PDB entry 7K79 | electron microscopy, 4.00 A resolution | chains L and N of the 4 polymer chains in the assembly

Chain L:
Name: Centromere DNA-binding protein complex CBF3 subunit B
Source organism: Saccharomyces cerevisiae (strain ATCC 204508 / S288c)
Reference sequence: P40969 (CBF3B_YEAST); residues 1-608 here = UniProt positions 1-608
Sequence (620 residues; each row starts with the number of its first residue):
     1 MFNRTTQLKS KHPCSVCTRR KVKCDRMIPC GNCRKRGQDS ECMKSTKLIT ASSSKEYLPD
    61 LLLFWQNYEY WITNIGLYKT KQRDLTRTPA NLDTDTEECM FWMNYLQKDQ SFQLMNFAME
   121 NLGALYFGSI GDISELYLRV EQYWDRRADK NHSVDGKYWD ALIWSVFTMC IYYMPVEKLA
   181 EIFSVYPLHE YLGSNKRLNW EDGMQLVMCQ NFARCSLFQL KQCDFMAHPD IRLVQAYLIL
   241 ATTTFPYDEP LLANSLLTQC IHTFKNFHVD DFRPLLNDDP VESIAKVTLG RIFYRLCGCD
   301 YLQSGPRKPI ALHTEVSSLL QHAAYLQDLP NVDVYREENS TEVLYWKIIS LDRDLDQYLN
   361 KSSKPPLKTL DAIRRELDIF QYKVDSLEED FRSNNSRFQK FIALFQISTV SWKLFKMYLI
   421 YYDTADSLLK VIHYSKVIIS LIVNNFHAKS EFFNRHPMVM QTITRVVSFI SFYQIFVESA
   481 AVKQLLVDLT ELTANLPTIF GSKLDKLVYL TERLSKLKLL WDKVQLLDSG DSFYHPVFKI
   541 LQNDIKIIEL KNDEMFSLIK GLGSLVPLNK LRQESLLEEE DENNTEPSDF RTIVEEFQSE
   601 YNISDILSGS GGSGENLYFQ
Unresolved in the structure: 1-53, 321-330, 569-588, 609-620
Disulfides: Cys-99/Cys-215
Sequence notes: expression tag (609-620)
Swiss-Prot annotation at these positions:
  - DNA-binding region: Cys-14 to Cys-42 (Zn(2)-C6 fungal-type)
  - modified residue: Ser-575 (Phosphoserine)

Chain N:
Name: Suppressor of kinetochore protein 1
Source organism: Saccharomyces cerevisiae (strain ATCC 204508 / S288c)
Reference sequence: P52286 (SKP1_YEAST); residues 1-194 here = UniProt positions 1-194
Sequence (194 residues; each row starts with the number of its first residue):
     1 MVTSNVVLVS GEGERFTVDK KIAERSLLLK NYLNDMHDSN LQNNSDSESD SDSETNHKSK
    61 DNNNGDDDDE DDDEIVMPVP NVRSSVLQKV IEWAEHHRDS NFPDEDDDDS RKSAPVDSWD
   121 REFLKVDQEM LYEIILAANY LNIKPLLDAG CKVVAEMIRG RSPEEIRRTF NIVNDFTPEE
   181 EAAIRRENEW AEDR
Unresolved in the structure: 1-3, 36-73, 193-194

Interface between chain L and chain N:
Pairs across the interface - 20 pairs, chain L then chain N:
  Arg-374(L) with Asn-142(N), hydrogen bond
  Arg-375(L) with Glu-105(N), salt bridge; Asp-106(N), salt bridge
  Gln-381(L) with Lys-30(N)
  Leu-404(L) with Asn-34(N)
  Ala-425(L) with Leu-136(N), hydrophobic; Asn-139(N)
  Asp-426(L) with Asn-81(N), hydrogen bond; Asn-139(N); Tyr-140(N)
  Leu-429(L) with Pro-80(N), hydrophobic; Asn-81(N); Tyr-140(N)
  Lys-430(L) with Leu-28(N)
  His-433(L) with Tyr-32(N); Met-77(N)
  Tyr-434(L) with Leu-28(N); Asn-31(N), hydrogen bond
  Lys-436(L) with Tyr-32(N), hydrogen bond
  Leu-441(L) with Asn-34(N)
Interface residues without a listed pair, chain L (14 interface residues in all): Asp-378, Asn-444
Interface residues without a listed pair, chain N (17 interface residues in all): Leu-27, Asp-35, Lys-144

Overview:
Chain L and chain N form an interface of 14 and 17 residues respectively, with 4 hydrogen bonds and 2 salt
bridges. Polar contacts include Arg-375(L)/Glu-105(N), Arg-375(L)/Asp-106(N) and Arg-374(L)/Asn-142(N).
Here chain L is Centromere DNA-binding protein complex CBF3 subunit B and chain N is Suppressor of kinetochore
protein 1, both from Saccharomyces cerevisiae (strain ATCC 204508 / S288c). Entry 7K79 (CBF3) was determined
by electron microscopy together with 7K78 and 7K7G from the same study.
